4RLK - chain A; structure by X-ray diffraction, 1.24 A resolution.

== Chain A ==
Name: Casein kinase II subunit alpha
From: Zea mays
Notes: EC 2.7.11.1
UniProt: P28523 (CSK2A_MAIZE); residues 6-337 here correspond to UniProt positions 1-332 (UniProt number = residue number - 5)
Chain sequence (332 residues; each row starts with the number of its first residue):
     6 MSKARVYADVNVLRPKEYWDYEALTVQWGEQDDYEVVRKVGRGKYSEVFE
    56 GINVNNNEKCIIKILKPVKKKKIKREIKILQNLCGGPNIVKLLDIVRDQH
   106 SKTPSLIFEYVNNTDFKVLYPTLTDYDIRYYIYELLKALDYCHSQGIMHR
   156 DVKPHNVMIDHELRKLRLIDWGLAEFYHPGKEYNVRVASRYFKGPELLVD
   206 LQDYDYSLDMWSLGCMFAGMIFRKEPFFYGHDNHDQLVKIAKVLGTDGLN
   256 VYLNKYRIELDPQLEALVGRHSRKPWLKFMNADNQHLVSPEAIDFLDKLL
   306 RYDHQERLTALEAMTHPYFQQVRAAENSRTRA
Unresolved in the structure: 6, 334-337
UniProt features mapped onto this chain:
  - active site: Asp156 (Proton acceptor)
  - binding site (ATP): Val45 to Val53, Lys68
Small-molecule neighbours: E91 (4-[(E)-(9H-fluoren-9-ylidenehydrazinylidene)methyl]benzoic acid): Arg43, Val45, Gly46, Val53, Ile66, Lys68, Val95, Phe113, Tyr115, Val116, Asn117, Asn118, Met163, Ile174, Asp175, Trp176

== Summary ==
Ligands of chain A: compound E91. Curated annotation (UniProt) lists active-site residue Asp156 and 10
ATP-binding residues.
Chain A is Casein kinase II subunit alpha (Zea mays); the structure, Crystal structure of Z. mays CK2alpha in
complex with the ATP-competitive inhibitor 4-[(E)-(fluoren-9-ylidenehydrazinylidene)-methyl] benzoate, was
determined by X-ray diffraction together with 4RLL from the same study.
